PDB entry 1KIL | X-ray diffraction, 2.30 A resolution | chains A and C of the 5 polymer chains in the assembly

[Chain A]
Molecule: Synaptobrevin SNARE motif
From: Rattus norvegicus
Notes: fragment: SNARE motif (29-93)
UniProtKB: P63045 (VAMP2_RAT); residues 28-92 here = UniProt positions 28-92
Amino-acid sequence (66 residues; row label = number of the first residue in the row):
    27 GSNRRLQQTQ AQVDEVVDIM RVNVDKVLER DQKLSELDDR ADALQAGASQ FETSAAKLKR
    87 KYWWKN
Disordered / not traced: 27
UniProt features mapped onto this chain:
  - region: Asn92 (Required for interaction with SEPT8)
  - site ((Microbial infection) Cleavage): Gln58, Lys59, Lys59, Leu60, Arg66, Ala67, Gln76, Phe77, Ala81, Ala82
Ion coordination: Mg2+ near Asp68 (its only coordinating residue here)

[Chain C]
Molecule: SNAP-25 N-terminal SNARE motif
From: Homo sapiens
Notes: fragment: SNARE motif (11-82); engineered mutation(s): W added at C-terminus
UniProtKB: P60880 (SN25_HUMAN); numbering as in UniProt (aligned over 10-81)
Amino-acid sequence (74 residues; numbered 9 to 82; the number before each row is that of its first residue):
     9 GSLEEMQRRA DQLADESLES TRRMLQLVEE SKDAGIRTLV MLDEQGEQLD RVEEGMNHIN
    69 QDMKEAEKNL KDLW
Disordered / not traced: 9, 82

[How chain A and chain C interact]
Residue-residue contacts (6):
  Arg56(A) with Leu50(C); Gln53(C), hydrogen bond
  Leu70(A) with Met64(C), hydrophobic
  Phe77(A) with Met71(C), hydrophobic; Ala74(C), hydrophobic
  Leu84(A) with Leu78(C), hydrophobic
Other interface residues (no listed pair), chain A (5 interface residues in all): Lys91
Other interface residues (no listed pair), chain C (8 interface residues in all): Ile67, Leu81

[In short]
5 residues of chain A face 8 of chain C across their interface; the contacts include 1 hydrogen bond. The
hydrogen-bonded pair is Arg56(A)-Gln53(C).
Here chain A is Synaptobrevin SNARE motif (Rattus norvegicus) and chain C is SNAP-25 N-terminal SNARE motif
(Homo sapiens). Entry 1KIL (Three-dimensional structure of the complexin/SNARE complex) was determined by
X-ray diffraction.
